Entry 5VHR (electron microscopy, 7.70 A resolution (low resolution: residue-level contacts below are approximate; hydrogen-bond / salt-bridge calls are withheld)); this record covers chains G and D of the 8 polymer chains in the assembly.

== Chain G ==
Name: 26S proteasome non-ATPase regulatory subunit 10
Organism: Homo sapiens
Reference sequence: O75832 (PSD10_HUMAN); residue numbers follow UniProt; this construct covers 4-226
Sequence (223 residues; row label = number of the first residue in the row):
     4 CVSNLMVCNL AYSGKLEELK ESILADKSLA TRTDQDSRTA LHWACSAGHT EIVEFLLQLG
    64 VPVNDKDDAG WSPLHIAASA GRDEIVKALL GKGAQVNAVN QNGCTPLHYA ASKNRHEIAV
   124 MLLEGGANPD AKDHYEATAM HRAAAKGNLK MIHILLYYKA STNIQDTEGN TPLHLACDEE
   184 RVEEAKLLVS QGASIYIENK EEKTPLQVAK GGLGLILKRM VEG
Not modelled in the structure: 4-7, 30-36, 214-226
Swiss-Prot annotation at these positions:
  - mutagenesis: Glu182 (E182A: Abolishes interaction with RB1)

== Chain D ==
Name: 26S proteasome regulatory subunit 6B
Organism: Homo sapiens
Reference sequence: P43686 (PRS6B_HUMAN), isoform P43686-2; residues 145-406 here correspond to UniProt positions 114-375 (UniProt number = residue number - 31)
Sequence (262 residues; row label = number of the first residue in the row):
   145 PEADSSIMML TSDQKPDVMY ADIGGMDIQK QEVREAVELP LTHFELYKQI GIDPPRGVLM
   205 YGPPGCGKTM LAKAVAHHTT AAFIRVVGSE FVQKYLGEGP RMVRDVFRLA KENAPAIIFI
   265 DEIDAIATKR FDAQTGADRE VQRILLELLN QMDGFDQNVN VKVIMATNRA DTLDPALLRP
   325 GRLDRKIEFP LPDRRQKRLI FSTITSKMNL SEEVDLEDYV ARPDKISGAD INSICQESGM
   385 LAVRENRYIV LAKDFEKAYK TV
Not modelled in the structure: 145-170

== Interface between chain G and chain D ==
Pairs across the interface (25; chain G residue first):
  Gln38(G) - Asn390(D)
  Gln38(G) - Arg391(D)
  Asp39(G) - Leu395(D)
  Asp39(G) - Lys397(D)
  Arg41(G) - Glu357(D)
  Ser49(G) - Glu356(D)
  Ile79(G) - Glu356(D)
  Ser82(G) - Glu356(D)
  Asn105(G) - Asp362(D)
  Tyr112(G) - Asp359(D)
  Ser115(G) - Arg342(D)
  Tyr138(G) - Arg366(D)
  Arg145(G) - Arg338(D)
  Arg145(G) - Glu361(D)
  Ala148(G) - Arg338(D)
  Lys149(G) - Arg338(D)
  Lys149(G) - Arg339(D)
  Lys149(G) - Arg342(D)
  Lys149(G) - Glu361(D)
  Thr170(G) - Lys369(D)
  Glu171(G) - Lys369(D)
  Asp181(G) - Leu335(D)
  Asp181(G) - Asp337(D)
  Glu182(G) - Asp337(D)
  Glu182(G) - Arg339(D)
Other interface residues (no listed pair), chain G (19 interface residues in all): Gln104, Gly150
Other interface residues (no listed pair), chain D (18 interface residues in all): Tyr363, Glu400

== Summary ==
Chain G and chain D form an interface of 19 and 18 residues respectively. UniProt lists one mutagenesis site
on chain G.
Here chain G is 26S proteasome non-ATPase regulatory subunit 10 and chain D is 26S proteasome regulatory
subunit 6B, both from Homo sapiens. Entry 5VHR (Conformational Landscape of the p28-Bound Human Proteasome
Regulatory Particle) was determined by electron microscopy (same publication as 5VGZ, 5VHF, 5VHH, 5VHI, 5VHJ,
5VHM and 5 further entries).
